5XCT - chains A and B of the 3 polymer chains in the assembly; structure by X-ray diffraction, 1.17 A resolution.

# Chain A
Protein: VH(S112C)-SARAH chimera
Organism: Mus musculus
Chain sequence (168 residues; row label = number of the first residue in the row; note: 1 number in that range is skipped by the numbering (no residue carries it; nothing is unmodelled there); a row labelled like 82A-82C holds insertion residues (82A, then the next letters in order); numbering starts at 0):
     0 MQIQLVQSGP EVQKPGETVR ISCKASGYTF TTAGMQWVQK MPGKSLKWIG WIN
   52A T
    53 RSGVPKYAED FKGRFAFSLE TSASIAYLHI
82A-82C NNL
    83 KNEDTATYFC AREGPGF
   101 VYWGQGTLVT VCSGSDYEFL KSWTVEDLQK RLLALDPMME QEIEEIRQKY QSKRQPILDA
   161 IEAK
Disordered / not traced: 0
Disulfides: Cys22-Cys92

# Chain B
Protein: VL-SARAH(S37C)chimera
Organism: Mus musculus
Chain sequence (163 residues; row label = number of the first residue in the row; note: 1 number in that range is skipped by the numbering (no residue carries it; nothing is unmodelled there); a row labelled like 30A-30C holds insertion residues (30A, then the next letters in order); numbers below 1 keep their minus sign (Met-1 is residue -1)):
    -1 MGQTVVTQES A
    11 LTTSPGETVT LTCRSSTGAV
30A-30C TTS
    31 NYANWVQEKP DHLFTGLIVG TNNRVPGVPP RFSGSLIEDK AALTITGAQT EDEAIYFCAL
    91 WYSNHWVFGG GTKLTVLGGS DYEFLKSWTV EDLQKRLLAL DPMMEQEIEE IRQKYQCKRQ
   151 PILDAIEAK
Disordered / not traced: -1 to 0
Disulfides: Cys23-Cys88

# Chain A / chain B interface
Contacting residue pairs - 113 pairs, chain A then chain B:
  Pro9(A) - Glu139(B)
  Pro9(A) - Glu140(B)
  Pro9(A) - Gln143(B)  hydrogen bond (backbone-side chain)
  Glu10(A) - Gln143(B)  hydrogen bond (backbone-side chain)
  Val11(A) - Gln143(B)  hydrogen bond (backbone-side chain)
  Val11(A) - Gln146(B)
  Val11(A) - Cys147(B)  hydrophobic
  Gln35(A) - Trp96(B)
  Lys39(A) - Glu38(B)
  Lys39(A) - Phe44(B)
  Ser44(A) - Phe87(B)
  Ser44(A) - Gly99(B)  hydrogen bond (side chain-backbone)
  Ser44(A) - Gly100(B)
  Leu45(A) - Phe44(B)  hydrophobic
  Leu45(A) - Phe87(B)  hydrophobic
  Leu45(A) - Phe98(B)
  Trp47(A) - Asn94(B)
  Trp47(A) - His95(B)
  Trp47(A) - Trp96(B)
  Trp50(A) - Trp91(B)  hydrophobic
  Thr89(A) - His42(B)
  Phe91(A) - His42(B)
  Phe91(A) - Phe44(B)  hydrophobic
  Gly96(A) - Val49(B)
  Pro97(A) - Asn34(B)  hydrogen bond (backbone-side chain)
  Pro97(A) - Val49(B)
  Pro97(A) - Gly50(B)
  Pro97(A) - Trp96(B)
  Gly98(A) - Asn34(B)
  Gly98(A) - Trp96(B)
  Phe99(A) - Asn34(B)  hydrogen bond (backbone-side chain)
  Phe99(A) - Val36(B)
  Phe99(A) - Gly46(B)
  Phe99(A) - Trp96(B)  hydrophobic
  Phe99(A) - Phe98(B)  hydrophobic
  Val101(A) - Gly46(B)
  Val101(A) - Val49(B)  hydrophobic
  Val101(A) - Val55(B)  hydrophobic
  Tyr102(A) - Pro56(B)
  Trp103(A) - Val36(B)
  Trp103(A) - Phe44(B)
  Trp103(A) - Gly46(B)
  Gln105(A) - His42(B)  hydrogen bond (backbone-side chain)
  Gln105(A) - Gln136(B)  hydrogen bond
  Gly106(A) - Gln136(B)  hydrogen bond (backbone-side chain)
  Leu108(A) - Glu140(B)
  Thr110(A) - Cys147(B)
  Cys112(A) - Cys147(B)  disulfide
  Tyr117(A) - Pro151(B)
  Tyr117(A) - Asp154(B)
  Tyr117(A) - Ala155(B)
  Tyr117(A) - Ala158(B)
  Leu120(A) - Pro151(B)  hydrophobic
  Leu120(A) - Ile152(B)  hydrophobic
  Lys121(A) - Lys159(B)  hydrogen bond (backbone-side chain)
  Trp123(A) - Lys159(B)  hydrogen bond (backbone-side chain)
  Val125(A) - Ile156(B)  hydrophobic
  Val125(A) - Lys159(B)
  Leu128(A) - Ile152(B)
  Leu128(A) - Ala155(B)  hydrophobic
  Leu128(A) - Ile156(B)  hydrophobic
  Leu128(A) - Lys159(B)
  Gln129(A) - Ile156(B)
  Arg131(A) - Ile152(B)
  Leu132(A) - Arg149(B)  hydrogen bond (backbone-side chain)
  Leu132(A) - Ile152(B)  hydrophobic
  Leu132(A) - Leu153(B)  hydrophobic
  Leu135(A) - Tyr145(B)
  Leu135(A) - Lys148(B)
  Leu135(A) - Arg149(B)
  Leu135(A) - Ile152(B)  hydrophobic
  Asp136(A) - Arg149(B)  salt bridge
  Met138(A) - Tyr145(B)
  Met139(A) - Ile141(B)  hydrophobic
  Met139(A) - Arg142(B)
  Met139(A) - Tyr145(B)  hydrophobic
  Met139(A) - Arg149(B)  hydrogen bond
  Glu142(A) - Ile141(B)
  Glu142(A) - Lys144(B)  salt bridge
  Glu142(A) - Tyr145(B)  hydrogen bond
  Ile143(A) - Ile141(B)  hydrophobic
  Ile143(A) - Arg142(B)
  Ile146(A) - Met134(B)  hydrophobic
  Ile146(A) - Glu137(B)
  Ile146(A) - Ile138(B)  hydrophobic
  Ile146(A) - Ile141(B)  hydrophobic
  Arg147(A) - Met134(B)
  Arg147(A) - Ile138(B)
  Lys149(A) - Glu137(B)  salt bridge
  Tyr150(A) - Leu130(B)
  Tyr150(A) - Met133(B)
  Tyr150(A) - Met134(B)  hydrophobic
  Tyr150(A) - Glu137(B)  hydrogen bond
  Arg154(A) - Leu127(B)
  Arg154(A) - Leu130(B)
  Arg154(A) - Asp131(B)  salt bridge
  Arg154(A) - Met134(B)
  Pro156(A) - Tyr112(B)
  Pro156(A) - Leu115(B)
  Ile157(A) - Leu123(B)
  Ile157(A) - Arg126(B)
  Ile157(A) - Leu127(B)  hydrophobic
  Ile157(A) - Leu130(B)  hydrophobic
  Leu158(A) - Leu127(B)  hydrophobic
  Ala160(A) - Leu115(B)  hydrophobic
  Ala160(A) - Lys116(B)
  Ala160(A) - Leu123(B)  hydrophobic
  Ile161(A) - Leu123(B)  hydrophobic
  Ile161(A) - Gln124(B)
  Ala163(A) - Lys116(B)
  Lys164(A) - Lys116(B)  hydrogen bond (side chain-backbone)
  Lys164(A) - Trp118(B)  hydrogen bond (side chain-backbone)
  Lys164(A) - Leu123(B)
Interface residues without a listed pair, chain A (60 interface residues in all): Gln3, Val37, Lys46, Lys58, Val111, Ser113, Gly114, Asp116, Lys153, Asp159
Interface residues without a listed pair, chain B (58 interface residues in all): Tyr32, Thr45, Ala89, Ser117, Val120, Lys125
Disulfides between the chains: Cys112(A)-Cys147(B)

# In short
The interface between chain A and chain B involves 60 residues on one side and 58 on the other, with 1
disulfide bond, 17 hydrogen bonds and 4 salt bridges. Among the polar pairs are Asp136(A)-Arg149(B),
Glu142(A)-Lys144(B) and Lys149(A)-Glu137(B).
Here chain A is VH(S112C)-SARAH chimera and chain B is VL-SARAH(S37C)chimera, both from Mus musculus. Entry
5XCT (Crystal structure of P20.1 Fv-clasp fragment with its antigen peptide) was determined by X-ray
diffraction (same publication as 5XCQ, 5XCR, 5XCV and 5XCX).
